6VF7 - chains A and T of the 4 polymer chains in the assembly; structure by X-ray diffraction, 1.87 A resolution.

Chain A:
Name: DNA-directed DNA/RNA polymerase mu
Source organism: Homo sapiens
Notes: EC 2.7.7.7
Reference sequence: Q9NP87 (DPOLM_HUMAN); numbering as in UniProt; present here: 132-397, 410-494
Sequence (356 residues; numbered 127 to 494; 12 numbers in that range are skipped by the numbering (no residue carries them; nothing is unmodelled there); the number before each row is that of its first residue):
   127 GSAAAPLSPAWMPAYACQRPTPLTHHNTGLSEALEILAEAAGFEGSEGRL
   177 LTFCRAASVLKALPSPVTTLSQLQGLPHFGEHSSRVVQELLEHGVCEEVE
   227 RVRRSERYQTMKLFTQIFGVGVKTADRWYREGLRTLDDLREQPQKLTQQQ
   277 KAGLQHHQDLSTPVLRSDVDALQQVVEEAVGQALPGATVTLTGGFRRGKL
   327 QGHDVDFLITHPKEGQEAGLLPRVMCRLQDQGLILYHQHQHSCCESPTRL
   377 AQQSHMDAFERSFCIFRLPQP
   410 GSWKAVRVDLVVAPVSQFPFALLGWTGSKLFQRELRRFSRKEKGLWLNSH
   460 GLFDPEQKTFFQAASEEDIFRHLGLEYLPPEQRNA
Not modelled in the structure: 127-136, 365-384
Covalent attachments: 2,3-dihydroxy-1,4-dithiobutane (DTT) linked to Cys180
Sequence notes: expression tag (127-131); conflict Gly410 (Pro in Q9NP87)
Bound ions: Mn2+ site 1: His208 (shared with 1 residue of chain D); Mn2+ site 2 near His219 (its only coordinating residue here); Na+: Thr241, Ile243, Val246 (shared with 1 residue of chain P); Mn2+ site 3: His329 (together with 8-oxo-2'-deoxyguanosine-5'-triphosphate); Mn2+ site 4: Asp330, Asp332, Asp418 (together with 8-oxo-2'-deoxyguanosine-5'-triphosphate) (shared with 1 residue of chain P); Mn2+ site 5: Asp330, Asp332 (together with 8-oxo-2'-deoxyguanosine-5'-triphosphate); Mn2+ site 6: Glu386, His459
Ligand contacts: 8-oxo-2'-deoxyguanosine-5'-triphosphate (8DG): Gly319, Gly320, Arg323, Lys325, Gln327, Gly328, His329, Asp330, Asp332, Gly433, Trp434, Thr435, Gly436, Ser437, Lys438, Gln441, Arg445
UniProt features mapped onto this chain:
  - region: Arg323 to Asp332 (Involved in ssDNA binding)
  - binding site (Mg(2+)): Asp330, Asp332, Asp418
  - site: Gly433 (Responsible for the low discrimination between dNTP and rNTP)
From the paper describing this entry:
  - Mn2+ coordination: His329
  - conformationally variable residues (side-chain flip): His329

Chain T:
Molecule: 9-nt DNA strand
Sequence (9 nucleotides; each row starts with the number of its first residue):
     1 CGGCATACG
Bound ions: Mn2+ near DG2 (its only coordinating residue here)

How chain A and chain T interact:
Contacting residue pairs (22; chain A residue first):
  Gly174(A) - DC4(T)  base contact
  Leu177(A) - DC4(T)  phosphate contact
  Leu177(A) - DA5(T)  phosphate contact
  Gln364(A) - DG9(T)  phosphate contact
  Phe385(A) - DG9(T)  phosphate contact
  Glu386(A) - DC8(T)  sugar contact
  Glu386(A) - DG9(T)  hydrogen bond to the phosphate
  Arg387(A) - DA7(T)  hydrogen bond to the base
  Arg387(A) - DC8(T)  hydrogen bond to the sugar
  Arg387(A) - DG9(T)  hydrogen bond to the phosphate
  Phe389(A) - DG9(T)  sugar contact
  Lys438(A) - DA5(T)  base contact
  Arg442(A) - DA5(T)  salt bridge to the phosphate
  Arg445(A) - DA5(T)  hydrogen bond to the base
  Arg445(A) - DT6(T)  hydrogen bond to the base
  Arg446(A) - DA5(T)  sugar contact
  Arg449(A) - DT6(T)  salt bridge to the phosphate
  Leu456(A) - DT6(T)  sugar contact
  Asn457(A) - DT6(T)  phosphate contact
  Asn457(A) - DA7(T)  hydrogen bond to the phosphate
  His459(A) - DA7(T)  phosphate contact
  His459(A) - DC8(T)  salt bridge to the phosphate
Other interface residues (no listed pair), chain A (16 interface residues in all): Arg181

Overview:
Chain A and chain T form an interface of 16 and 6 residues respectively, with 7 hydrogen bonds and 3 salt
bridges. Polar pairs include Arg387(A)-DA7(T), Arg445(A)-DA5(T) and Arg445(A)-DT6(T). Bound to chain A:
8-oxo-2'-deoxyguanosine-5'-triphosphate. From UniProt: 3 Mg2+-binding residues on chain A. From the paper:
Mn2+ coordination by His329(A); conformational variability at His329(A).
Here chain A is DNA-directed DNA/RNA polymerase mu (Homo sapiens) and chain T is a 9-nt DNA strand. Entry 6VF7
(DNA Polymerase Mu, 8-oxodGTP:At Ground State Ternary Complex, 50 mM Mn2+ (15 min)) was determined by X-ray
diffraction (same publication as 6VEZ, 6VF0, 6VF1, 6VF2, 6VF3, 6VF4 and 7 further entries).
